PDB entry 7O72 | electron microscopy, 3.40 A resolution | chains A and B of the 30 polymer chains in the assembly

[Chain A]
Name: DNA-directed RNA polymerase II subunit RPB1
Source organism: Saccharomyces cerevisiae S288C
Notes: EC 2.7.7.6
Reference sequence: P04050 (RPB1_YEAST); numbering as in UniProt (aligned over 1-1733)
Chain sequence (1733 residues; numbered 1 to 1733; the number before each row is that of its first residue):
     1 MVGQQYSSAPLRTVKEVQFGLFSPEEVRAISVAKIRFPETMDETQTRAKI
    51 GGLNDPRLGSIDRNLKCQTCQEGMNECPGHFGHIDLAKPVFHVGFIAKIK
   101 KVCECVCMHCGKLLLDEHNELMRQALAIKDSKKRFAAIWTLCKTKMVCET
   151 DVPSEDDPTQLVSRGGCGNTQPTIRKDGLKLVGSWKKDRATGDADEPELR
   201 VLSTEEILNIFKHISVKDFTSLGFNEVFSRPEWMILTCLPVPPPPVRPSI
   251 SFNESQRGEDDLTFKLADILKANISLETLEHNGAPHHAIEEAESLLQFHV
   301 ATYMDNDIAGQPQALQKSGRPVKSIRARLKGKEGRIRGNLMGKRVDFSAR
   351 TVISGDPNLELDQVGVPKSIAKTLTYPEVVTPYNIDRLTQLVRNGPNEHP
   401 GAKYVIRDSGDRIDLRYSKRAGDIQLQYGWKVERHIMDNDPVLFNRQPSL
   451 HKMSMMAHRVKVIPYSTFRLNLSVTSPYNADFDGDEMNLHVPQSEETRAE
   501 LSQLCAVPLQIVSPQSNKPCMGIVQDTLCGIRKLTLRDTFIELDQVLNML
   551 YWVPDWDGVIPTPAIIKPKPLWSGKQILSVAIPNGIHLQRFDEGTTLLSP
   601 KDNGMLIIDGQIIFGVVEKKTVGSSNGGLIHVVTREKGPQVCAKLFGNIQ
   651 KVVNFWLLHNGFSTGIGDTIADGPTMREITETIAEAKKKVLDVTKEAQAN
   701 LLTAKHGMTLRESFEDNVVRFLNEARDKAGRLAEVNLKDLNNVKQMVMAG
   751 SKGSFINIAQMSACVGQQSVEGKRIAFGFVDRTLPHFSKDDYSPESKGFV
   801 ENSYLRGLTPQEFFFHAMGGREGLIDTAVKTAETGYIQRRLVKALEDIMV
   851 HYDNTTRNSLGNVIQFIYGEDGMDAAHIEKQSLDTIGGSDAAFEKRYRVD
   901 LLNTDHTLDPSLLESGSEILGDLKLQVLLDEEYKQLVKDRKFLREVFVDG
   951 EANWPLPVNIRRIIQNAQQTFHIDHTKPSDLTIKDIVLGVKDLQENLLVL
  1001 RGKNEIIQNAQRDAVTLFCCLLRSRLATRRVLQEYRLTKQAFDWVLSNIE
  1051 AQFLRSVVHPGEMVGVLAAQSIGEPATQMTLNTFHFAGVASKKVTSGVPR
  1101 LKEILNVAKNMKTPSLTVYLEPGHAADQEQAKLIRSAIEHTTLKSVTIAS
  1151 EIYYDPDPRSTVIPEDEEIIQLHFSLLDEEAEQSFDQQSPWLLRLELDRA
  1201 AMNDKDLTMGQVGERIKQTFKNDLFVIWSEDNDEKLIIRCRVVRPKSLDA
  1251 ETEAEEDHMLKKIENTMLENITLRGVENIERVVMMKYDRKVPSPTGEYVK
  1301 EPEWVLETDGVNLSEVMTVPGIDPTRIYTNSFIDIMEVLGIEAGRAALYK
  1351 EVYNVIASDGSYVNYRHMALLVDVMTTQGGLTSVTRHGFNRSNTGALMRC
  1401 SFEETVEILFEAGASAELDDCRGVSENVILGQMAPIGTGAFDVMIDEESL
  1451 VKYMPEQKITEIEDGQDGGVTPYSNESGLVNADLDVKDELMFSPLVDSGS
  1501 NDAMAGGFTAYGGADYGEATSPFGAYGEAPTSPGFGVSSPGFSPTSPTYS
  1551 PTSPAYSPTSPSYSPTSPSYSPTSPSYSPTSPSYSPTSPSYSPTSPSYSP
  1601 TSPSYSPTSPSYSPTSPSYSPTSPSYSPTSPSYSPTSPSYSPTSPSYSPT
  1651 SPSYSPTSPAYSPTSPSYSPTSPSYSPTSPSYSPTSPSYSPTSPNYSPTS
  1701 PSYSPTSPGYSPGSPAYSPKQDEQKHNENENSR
Not modelled in the structure: 1, 189-195, 1080-1092, 1178-1183, 1455-1733
Curated features (UniProtKB/Swiss-Prot):
  - region: Pro-248 to Asp-260 (Lid loop), Asn-306 to Lys-323 (Rudder loop), Pro-810 to Glu-822 (Bridging helix)
  - binding site (Zn(2+)): Cys-67, Cys-70, Cys-77, His-80, Cys-107, Cys-110, Cys-148, Cys-167
  - binding site (Mg(2+)): Asp-481, Asp-483, Asp-485
  - modified residue: Thr-1471 (Phosphothreonine)
  - cross-link (Glycyl lysine isopeptide (Lys-Gly)): Lys-695 (interchain with G-Cter in ubiquitin), Lys-1246 (interchain with G-Cter in ubiquitin), Lys-1350 (interchain with G-Cter in ubiquitin)
  - natural variant: Ser-1653 to Pro-1659 (deletion: In strain: A364A)
  - mutagenesis: Lys-1246 (K1246R: Impairs ubiquitination during transcription stress)
Ion coordination: Zn2+ site 1: Cys-67, Cys-70, Cys-77, His-80; Zn2+ site 2: Cys-107, Cys-110, Cys-148, Cys-167; Mg2+: Asp-481, Asp-483, Asp-485

[Chain B]
Name: DNA-directed RNA polymerase II subunit RPB2
Source organism: Saccharomyces cerevisiae S288C
Notes: EC 2.7.7.6
Reference sequence: P08518 (RPB2_YEAST); residue numbers follow UniProt; this construct covers 1-1224
Chain sequence (1224 residues; row label = number of the first residue in the row):
     1 MSDLANSEKYYDEDPYGFEDESAPITAEDSWAVISAFFREKGLVSQQLDS
    51 FNQFVDYTLQDIICEDSTLILEQLAQHTTESDNISRKYEISFGKIYVTKP
   101 MVNESDGVTHALYPQEARLRNLTYSSGLFVDVKKRTYEAIDVPGRELKYE
   151 LIAEESEDDSESGKVFIGRLPIMLRSKNCYLSEATESDLYKLKECPFDMG
   201 GYFIINGSEKVLIAQERSAGNIVQVFKKAAPSPISHVAEIRSALEKGSRF
   251 ISTLQVKLYGREGSSARTIKATLPYIKQDIPIVIIFRALGIIPDGEILEH
   301 ICYDVNDWQMLEMLKPCVEDGFVIQDRETALDFIGRRGTALGIKKEKRIQ
   351 YAKDILQKEFLPHITQLEGFESRKAFFLGYMINRLLLCALDRKDQDDRDH
   401 FGKKRLDLAGPLLAQLFKTLFKKLTKDIFRYMQRTVEEAHDFNMKLAINA
   451 KTITSGLKYALATGNWGEQKKAMSSRAGVSQVLNRYTYSSTLSHLRRTNT
   501 PIGRDGKLAKPRQLHNTHWGLVCPAETPEGQACGLVKNLSLMSCISVGTD
   551 PMPIITFLSEWGMEPLEDYVPHQSPDATRVFVNGVWHGVHRNPARLMETL
   601 RTLRRKGDINPEVSMIRDIREKELKIFTDAGRVYRPLFIVEDDESLGHKE
   651 LKVRKGHIAKLMATEYQDIEGGFEDVEEYTWSSLLNEGLVEYIDAEEEES
   701 ILIAMQPEDLEPAEANEENDLDVDPAKRIRVSHHATTFTHCEIHPSMILG
   751 VAASIIPFPDHNQSPRNTYQSAMGKQAMGVFLTNYNVRMDTMANILYYPQ
   801 KPLGTTRAMEYLKFRELPAGQNAIVAIACYSGYNQEDSMIMNQSSIDRGL
   851 FRSLFFRSYMDQEKKYGMSITETFEKPQRTNTLRMKHGTYDKLDDDGLIA
   901 PGVRVSGEDVIIGKTTPISPDEEELGQRTAYHSKRDASTPLRSTENGIVD
   951 QVLVTTNQDGLKFVKVRVRTTKIPQIGDKFASRHGQKGTIGITYRREDMP
  1001 FTAEGIVPDLIINPHAIPSRMTVAHLIECLLSKVAALSGNEGDASPFTDI
  1051 TVEGISKLLREHGYQSRGFEVMYNGHTGKKLMAQIFFGPTYYQRLRHMVD
  1101 DKIHARARGPMQVLTRQPVEGRSRDGGLRFGEMERDCMIAHGAASFLKER
  1151 LMEASDAFRVHICGICGLMTVIAKLNHNQFECKGCDNKIDIYQIHIPYAA
  1201 KLLFQELMAMNITPRLYTDRSRDF
Not modelled in the structure: 1-17, 158-162, 469-475, 503-505, 670-674, 715-721
Ion coordination: Zn2+: Cys-1163, Cys-1166, Cys-1182, Cys-1185

[Interface between chain A and chain B]
Contacting residue pairs - 416 pairs, chain A then chain B:
  Gln-4(A) with Phe-1158(B); Arg-1159(B), hydrogen bond (side chain-backbone)
  Gln-5(A) with Arg-1159(B), hydrogen bond (backbone-side chain); Leu-1175(B); Asn-1176(B), hydrogen bond
  Ser-7(A) with His-1161(B), hydrogen bond; Leu-1175(B); Phe-1180(B); Gln-1193(B)
  Ser-8(A) with Asn-1178(B)
  Ala-9(A) with Ile-1191(B); Gln-1193(B), hydrogen bond (backbone-side chain)
  Pro-10(A) with Ile-1191(B); Tyr-1192(B); Gln-1193(B), hydrogen bond (backbone-backbone)
  Leu-11(A) with Gln-1193(B); His-1195(B)
  Arg-12(A) with Tyr-1192(B); Gln-1193(B), hydrogen bond (backbone-backbone); Ile-1194(B); Thr-1218(B)
  Thr-13(A) with Thr-1218(B)
  Val-14(A) with Ile-1194(B), hydrophobic; Tyr-1217(B)
  Lys-15(A) with Tyr-1217(B), hydrogen bond (backbone-backbone); Thr-1218(B); Arg-1220(B), hydrogen bond (backbone-side chain)
  Glu-16(A) with Arg-1215(B); Leu-1216(B); Tyr-1217(B), hydrogen bond (backbone-backbone); Arg-1220(B); Ser-1221(B), hydrogen bond (side chain-backbone); Arg-1222(B)
  Val-17(A) with Arg-1215(B); Leu-1216(B), hydrophobic
  Gln-18(A) with Thr-1213(B); Pro-1214(B); Arg-1215(B), hydrogen bond (backbone-backbone); Tyr-1217(B)
  Phe-19(A) with Thr-1213(B)
  Gly-20(A) with Asn-1211(B); Ile-1212(B); Thr-1213(B), hydrogen bond (backbone-backbone)
  Leu-21(A) with Asn-1211(B); Ile-1212(B), hydrophobic; Thr-1213(B)
  Phe-22(A) with Leu-1168(B), hydrophobic; Met-1208(B); Asn-1211(B), hydrogen bond (backbone-side chain); Ile-1212(B); Thr-1213(B)
  Ala-29(A) with Lys-1183(B); Gly-1184(B)
  Ile-30(A) with Leu-1168(B), hydrophobic; Thr-1170(B)
  Arg-63(A) with Leu-925(B)
  Asn-64(A) with Glu-923(B); Glu-924(B); Leu-925(B), hydrogen bond (side chain-backbone)
  Thr-69(A) with Ile-1172(B); Lys-1174(B)
  Cys-70(A) with Lys-1174(B)
  Gln-71(A) with Lys-1174(B); His-1177(B)
  Glu-72(A) with Ala-1173(B); Leu-1175(B)
  Met-74(A) with Arg-1116(B), hydrogen bond (backbone-side chain)
  Asn-75(A) with Arg-1116(B); Phe-1158(B)
  Glu-76(A) with Phe-1158(B); Arg-1159(B), salt bridge; Leu-1175(B)
  Pro-78(A) with Phe-1158(B), hydrophobic; Lys-1201(B), hydrogen bond (backbone-side chain); Gln-1205(B), hydrogen bond (backbone-side chain)
  Gly-79(A) with Gln-1205(B)
  Phe-81(A) with Gln-1205(B); Met-1208(B), hydrophobic; Ala-1209(B)
  His-92(A) with Met-1210(B), hydrogen bond (side chain-backbone); Asn-1211(B)
  Trp-233(A) with Asn-1211(B)
  Leu-236(A) with Asn-1211(B)
  Pro-240(A) with Met-1208(B)
  Pro-242(A) with Ala-1209(B), hydrophobic
  Pro-243(A) with Gln-1205(B)
  Pro-245(A) with Leu-1114(B); Tyr-1198(B)
  Val-246(A) with Leu-1114(B); Leu-1202(B), hydrophobic; Gln-1205(B); Glu-1206(B)
  Pro-248(A) with Leu-1114(B)
  Asn-253(A) with Tyr-866(B), hydrogen bond; Arg-935(B), hydrogen bond (backbone-side chain)
  Glu-254(A) with Arg-884(B), salt bridge; Glu-924(B); Arg-935(B), salt bridge
  Ser-255(A) with Tyr-866(B)
  Arg-328(A) with Glu-1206(B), salt bridge
  Leu-329(A) with Leu-1203(B), hydrophobic; Glu-1206(B)
  Arg-335(A) with Leu-1114(B); Leu-1202(B); Glu-1206(B), salt bridge
  Ile-336(A) with Leu-1203(B), hydrophobic
  Arg-337(A) with Arg-1129(B), hydrogen bond (backbone-side chain); Glu-1132(B), salt bridge
  Gly-338(A) with Arg-1129(B)
  Asn-339(A) with Thr-1115(B); Gln-1117(B), hydrogen bond; Ala-1199(B)
  Leu-340(A) with Leu-1151(B); Ala-1200(B); Leu-1203(B), hydrophobic
  Met-341(A) with Arg-1135(B)
  Gly-342(A) with Arg-1129(B), hydrogen bond (backbone-side chain); Phe-1130(B); Gly-1131(B)
  Lys-343(A) with Gln-1117(B); Arg-1129(B); Phe-1130(B), hydrogen bond (backbone-backbone); Leu-1151(B), hydrogen bond (side chain-backbone); Ser-1155(B); Asp-1156(B), salt bridge; Pro-1197(B)
  Arg-344(A) with Pro-1118(B); Val-1119(B); Glu-1120(B), salt bridge; Gly-1127(B), hydrogen bond (side chain-backbone); Leu-1128(B); Arg-1129(B); Ser-1155(B), hydrogen bond (backbone-side chain)
  Val-345(A) with Gly-1127(B); Leu-1128(B), hydrogen bond (backbone-backbone); Phe-1130(B), hydrophobic; Arg-1150(B); Ala-1154(B)
  Asp-346(A) with Arg-1106(B), salt bridge; Ala-1107(B); Pro-1118(B); Arg-1150(B), hydrogen bond (backbone-side chain); Ala-1154(B), hydrogen bond (backbone-backbone)
  Phe-347(A) with Arg-1106(B), hydrogen bond (backbone-backbone); Ala-1107(B), hydrogen bond (backbone-backbone); Arg-1108(B); Arg-1150(B), hydrogen bond (backbone-side chain)
  Ser-348(A) with Ala-1105(B); Arg-1106(B), hydrogen bond (backbone-backbone); Leu-1128(B)
  Ala-349(A) with His-1104(B); Ala-1105(B), hydrophobic; Leu-1128(B)
  Arg-350(A) with Lys-1102(B); Ile-1103(B); His-1104(B), hydrogen bond (backbone-backbone); Leu-1128(B)
  Thr-351(A) with Val-1099(B); Ile-1103(B)
  Val-352(A) with Val-1099(B), hydrophobic
  Ser-354(A) with Ile-976(B)
  Gly-355(A) with Tyr-833(B)
  Asp-356(A) with Tyr-833(B), hydrogen bond
  Pro-357(A) with Ser-831(B); Gly-832(B); Tyr-833(B), hydrophobic
  Asn-358(A) with Tyr-833(B), hydrogen bond
  Ser-369(A) with Ile-1103(B)
  Ile-370(A) with Ile-1103(B), hydrophobic
  Thr-373(A) with Ala-1105(B); Ala-1107(B)
  Leu-374(A) with Ala-1105(B), hydrophobic; Arg-1106(B)
  Lys-403(A) with Ala-1107(B)
  Tyr-404(A) with Arg-1108(B)
  Arg-412(A) with Arg-1108(B)
  Glu-433(A) with Arg-1108(B), salt bridge
  Leu-443(A) with Met-1138(B), hydrophobic; Phe-1146(B), hydrophobic
  Asn-445(A) with Glu-1134(B)
  Gln-447(A) with Arg-1129(B), hydrogen bond (side chain-backbone); Glu-1134(B)
  Pro-448(A) with Met-1133(B); Glu-1134(B)
  Ser-449(A) with Glu-1134(B); Cys-1137(B), hydrogen bond
  His-451(A) with Cys-1137(B), hydrogen bond (backbone-side chain)
  Lys-452(A) with Cys-1137(B); Ala-1140(B); His-1141(B), hydrogen bond (backbone-side chain)
  Met-455(A) with Glu-1134(B); Cys-1137(B), hydrophobic; Met-1138(B), hydrophobic; His-1141(B), hydrogen bond (backbone-side chain)
  Tyr-465(A) with Ile-976(B), hydrophobic
  Ser-466(A) with Gln-975(B); Val-1099(B); Asp-1100(B), hydrogen bond; Ile-1103(B)
  Thr-467(A) with Ile-976(B); Gly-977(B)
  Arg-469(A) with Tyr-833(B); Ile-976(B); Gly-991(B), hydrogen bond (side chain-backbone)
  Leu-472(A) with Gln-835(B)
  Asp-481(A) with Glu-836(B); Asp-837(B)
  Phe-482(A) with Gln-835(B); Glu-836(B), hydrogen bond (backbone-backbone); Asp-837(B); Ser-838(B); Thr-989(B), hydrogen bond (backbone-side chain)
  Asp-483(A) with Asp-837(B); Lys-979(B); Lys-987(B); Thr-989(B)
  Gly-484(A) with Thr-989(B)
  Glu-486(A) with Lys-1102(B), salt bridge
  Asn-488(A) with Leu-1128(B)
  His-490(A) with Phe-1130(B); Arg-1150(B), hydrogen bond
  Val-491(A) with Arg-1150(B), hydrogen bond (backbone-side chain)
  Gln-493(A) with Glu-1149(B)
  Thr-497(A) with Ser-1145(B); Phe-1146(B); Glu-1149(B)
  Glu-500(A) with Gly-1142(B); Ala-1143(B); Ala-1144(B), hydrogen bond (side chain-backbone); Ser-1145(B), hydrogen bond
  Leu-504(A) with His-1141(B)
  Cys-505(A) with Met-1138(B), hydrophobic; His-1141(B)
  Gln-510(A) with His-1141(B)
  Val-524(A) with Gln-835(B)
  Gln-525(A) with Gln-835(B); Glu-836(B), hydrogen bond; Asn-1013(B), hydrogen bond; His-1015(B), hydrogen bond (backbone-side chain)
  Asp-526(A) with Cys-829(B), hydrogen bond; Gly-832(B); Asn-834(B); Gln-835(B), hydrogen bond (backbone-side chain); Asn-1013(B), hydrogen bond; His-1015(B), salt bridge
  Cys-529(A) with His-1015(B)
  Leu-657(A) with Cys-829(B), hydrophobic
  Leu-658(A) with Tyr-830(B); Asn-1074(B), hydrogen bond (backbone-side chain); His-1076(B); Leu-1081(B)
  His-659(A) with Asn-1074(B); Thr-1077(B); Leu-1081(B)
  Asn-660(A) with Leu-1081(B); Met-1082(B), hydrogen bond (backbone-backbone); Ala-1083(B), hydrogen bond (backbone-backbone)
  Gly-661(A) with Ala-1083(B)
  Phe-662(A) with Ala-828(B); Cys-829(B), hydrogen bond (backbone-backbone); Pro-1014(B)
  Ser-663(A) with Ile-827(B), hydrogen bond (side chain-backbone); Pro-1014(B); Gln-1084(B); Ile-1085(B); Phe-1086(B), hydrogen bond (side chain-backbone)
  Thr-664(A) with Ile-827(B); Pro-1014(B); Ile-1017(B); Phe-1086(B)
  Gly-665(A) with Leu-1026(B); Phe-1069(B); Phe-1086(B)
  Ile-666(A) with Val-1023(B), hydrophobic; Leu-1026(B); Ile-1027(B), hydrophobic; Val-1052(B), hydrophobic; Arg-1067(B); Phe-1086(B)
  Asp-668(A) with Phe-1069(B)
  Ile-670(A) with Glu-1053(B); Arg-1067(B)
  Asn-742(A) with Phe-1069(B)
  Met-746(A) with Pro-1014(B), hydrophobic; His-1015(B); Pro-1018(B), hydrophobic
  Ser-751(A) with His-1015(B)
  Lys-752(A) with His-1015(B); Ser-1019(B)
  Asn-757(A) with Pro-1018(B); Met-1021(B)
  Gln-760(A) with Met-1021(B)
  Met-761(A) with Met-1021(B), hydrophobic; Val-1023(B), hydrophobic
  Ile-775(A) with Asn-516(B)
  Ala-776(A) with Asn-516(B)
  Gly-778(A) with His-515(B); Asn-516(B), hydrogen bond (backbone-side chain)
  Phe-779(A) with Asn-516(B); Thr-517(B); Glu-698(B); Glu-699(B)
  Val-780(A) with Glu-699(B), hydrogen bond (backbone-side chain)
  Arg-782(A) with Glu-698(B), hydrogen bond (side chain-backbone); Glu-699(B), hydrogen bond (side chain-backbone); Ile-701(B), hydrogen bond (side chain-backbone)
  Thr-783(A) with Asn-516(B), hydrogen bond (backbone-side chain)
  Leu-784(A) with Trp-519(B), hydrophobic
  Pro-785(A) with Glu-698(B); Ile-703(B), hydrogen bond (backbone-backbone)
  His-786(A) with Trp-519(B), hydrogen bond; Leu-702(B); Ile-703(B), hydrogen bond (side chain-backbone); Met-705(B); His-733(B)
  Phe-787(A) with Leu-702(B); His-733(B)
  Ser-788(A) with His-733(B)
  Glu-801(A) with Ile-729(B)
  Asn-802(A) with Arg-728(B); Ile-729(B), hydrogen bond (side chain-backbone)
  Tyr-804(A) with His-761(B); Asn-762(B); Gln-763(B); Met-1021(B), hydrophobic; Val-1023(B), hydrophobic
  Leu-805(A) with His-761(B); Val-1052(B), hydrophobic
  Arg-806(A) with Pro-725(B), hydrogen bond (side chain-backbone); Lys-727(B), hydrogen bond (side chain-backbone); Arg-728(B); Ile-729(B); His-761(B)
  Gly-807(A) with Arg-728(B); Asp-760(B); His-761(B)
  Leu-808(A) with Arg-728(B), hydrogen bond (backbone-side chain); Asp-760(B), hydrogen bond (backbone-backbone); Phe-1047(B)
  Thr-809(A) with Arg-728(B); Ile-729(B); Phe-1047(B)
  Pro-810(A) with Trp-519(B); Met-705(B), hydrophobic; Pro-745(B), hydrophobic; Phe-1047(B), hydrophobic
  Gln-811(A) with Met-705(B)
  Phe-813(A) with Leu-749(B), hydrophobic; Pro-759(B); Asp-760(B); Asn-767(B); Phe-1047(B), hydrophobic
  Phe-814(A) with His-515(B); Asn-516(B); His-518(B); Trp-519(B); Pro-524(B), hydrophobic
  His-816(A) with Gln-763(B); Ser-764(B), hydrogen bond (side chain-backbone)
  Ala-817(A) with Ser-764(B)
  Met-818(A) with Leu-514(B); Asn-516(B)
  Gly-820(A) with Ser-764(B)
  Arg-821(A) with Arg-512(B), hydrogen bond (side chain-backbone); Leu-514(B); Pro-524(B), hydrogen bond (side chain-backbone); Thr-527(B); Gly-534(B)
  Glu-822(A) with Gln-513(B), hydrogen bond
  Leu-824(A) with Thr-768(B); Tyr-769(B)
  Ile-825(A) with Lys-510(B); Arg-512(B); Gln-513(B); Cys-533(B), hydrophobic
  Arg-839(A) with Glu-1132(B), salt bridge
  Val-842(A) with Asp-1136(B)
  Lys-843(A) with Arg-1135(B)
  Glu-846(A) with Arg-1135(B), salt bridge
  Met-1063(A) with Ile-1139(B)
  Val-1066(A) with Asp-1136(B); Ile-1139(B), hydrophobic; Ala-1140(B), hydrophobic
  Gln-1070(A) with Asp-1136(B); Cys-1137(B); Ala-1140(B)
  Lys-1261(A) with Lys-315(B)
  Asn-1265(A) with Gly-263(B), hydrogen bond (side chain-backbone); Ser-264(B); Ser-265(B)
  Glu-1269(A) with Gly-263(B)
  Leu-1409(A) with Leu-1207(B), hydrophobic
  Phe-1410(A) with Met-1210(B), hydrophobic; Ile-1212(B), hydrophobic
  Leu-1418(A) with Arg-1222(B), hydrogen bond (backbone-side chain)
  Asp-1419(A) with Arg-1222(B)
  Asp-1420(A) with Arg-1220(B), hydrogen bond (backbone-side chain); Arg-1222(B)
  Arg-1422(A) with Phe-1224(B)
  Val-1428(A) with Arg-1135(B)
  Ile-1429(A) with Pro-1197(B); Ala-1200(B)
  Leu-1430(A) with His-1195(B); Ile-1196(B); Pro-1197(B)
  Gly-1431(A) with Lys-1148(B); Met-1152(B); Pro-1197(B)
  Met-1433(A) with Lys-1148(B)
  Ala-1434(A) with Ala-1144(B)
  Ile-1436(A) with Ile-1139(B), hydrophobic; Ala-1144(B)
  Gly-1437(A) with Gly-1142(B)
  Thr-1438(A) with Gly-1142(B), hydrogen bond (backbone-backbone); Ala-1144(B); Ser-1145(B)
Other interface residues (no listed pair), chain A (218 interface residues in all): Tyr-6, Cys-77, His-80, Phe-95, Phe-228, Tyr-303, Met-304, Ile-325, Ile-353, Pro-367, Thr-375, Ser-454, Ala-480, Pro-492, Ser-494, Glu-496, Leu-501, Thr-527, Asn-654, Gly-667, Gly-753, Phe-777, Lys-789, Asp-791, Glu-795, Glu-812, Phe-815, Ala-828, Val-1406, Gly-1413, Val-1424, Ser-1425, Gln-1432, Gly-1439
Other interface residues (no listed pair), chain B (201 interface residues in all): His-400, Cys-523, Gly-530, Ser-700, Ala-704, Ala-726, Arg-730, Val-731, Glu-742, Ile-748, Pro-765, Gly-988, Ile-990, Ile-992, Leu-1030, Lys-1080, Gly-1109, Met-1111, Val-1113, Leu-1147, Val-1160, Phe-1204, Asp-1219

[Overview]
The interface between chain A and chain B involves 218 residues on one side and 201 on the other, with 85
hydrogen bonds and 14 salt bridges. Polar contacts include Glu-76(A)/Arg-1159(B), Glu-254(A)/Arg-884(B) and
Glu-254(A)/Arg-935(B).
Chain A is DNA-directed RNA polymerase II subunit RPB1 and chain B is DNA-directed RNA polymerase II subunit
RPB2, both from Saccharomyces cerevisiae S288C; the structure, Yeast RNA polymerase II transcription
pre-initiation complex with closed promoter DNA, was determined by electron microscopy (same publication as
7O4I, 7O4J, 7O4K, 7O4L, 7O73 and 7O75).
